Entry 5NZO (X-ray diffraction, 1.29 A resolution); this record covers chains B and A.

== Chain B (and A) ==
Molecule: D-3-phosphoglycerate dehydrogenase
Source organism: Homo sapiens
Notes: EC 1.1.1.95, 1.1.1.399, 1.1.1.37; chain A of this document is another copy of the same molecule, construct and numbering; everything in this record applies to it too
Reference sequence: O43175 (SERA_HUMAN); residue numbers follow UniProt; this construct covers 100-294
Chain sequence (195 residues; each row starts with the number of its first residue):
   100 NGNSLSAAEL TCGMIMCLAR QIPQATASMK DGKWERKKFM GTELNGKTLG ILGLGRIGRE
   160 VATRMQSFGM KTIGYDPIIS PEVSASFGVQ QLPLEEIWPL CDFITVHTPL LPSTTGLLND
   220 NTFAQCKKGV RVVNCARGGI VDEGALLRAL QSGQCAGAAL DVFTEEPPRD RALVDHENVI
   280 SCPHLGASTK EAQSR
Small-molecule neighbours: 2-methyl-5-phenyl-pyrazol-3-amine (9EZ): L151, G152, Y174, D175, P176, T207, P208, L210, T213, L216
UniProt features mapped onto this chain:
  - active site: R236, E265, H283 (Proton donor)
  - binding site (NAD(+)): R155, I156, D175, T207, C234 to R236, D260, H283 to A286
  - natural variant: R135 (R135W: In PHGDHD), G140 (G140R: In NLS1), R163 (R163Q: In NLS1), V261 (V261M: In PHGDHD)

== How chain B and chain A interact ==
Residue-residue contacts - 121 pairs, chain B then chain A:
  L104(B) with E142(A); N144(A)
  S105(B) with R119(A), hydrogen bond (backbone-side chain); E142(A), hydrogen bond
  E108(B) with M115(A); E142(A); L143(A), hydrogen bond (side chain-backbone); N144(A), hydrogen bond (side chain-backbone)
  L109(B) with R119(A); I121(A), hydrophobic
  C111(B) with M115(A); F167(A), hydrophobic
  G112(B) with M115(A); I121(A)
  M115(B) with E108(A); C111(A); G112(A); M115(A), hydrophobic; F167(A), hydrophobic
  C116(B) with C116(A), hydrogen bond
  R119(B) with S105(A), hydrogen bond (side chain-backbone); L109(A); L284(A), hydrogen bond (side chain-backbone); G285(A), hydrogen bond (side chain-backbone); T288(A)
  I121(B) with L109(A), hydrophobic; G112(A); C116(A), hydrophobic
  P122(B) with P122(A), hydrophobic
  A124(B) with S280(A); C281(A), hydrophobic
  T125(B) with I279(A); S280(A), hydrogen bond (side chain-backbone)
  M128(B) with F262(A), hydrophobic; R270(A), hydrogen bond (backbone-side chain); V273(A); S280(A); C281(A); P282(A)
  K129(B) with V273(A), hydrogen bond (side chain-backbone); D274(A), hydrogen bond (side chain-backbone); H275(A), hydrogen bond (side chain-backbone); V278(A)
  G131(B) with R270(A)
  W133(B) with F262(A), hydrophobic; E265(A); P266(A), hydrophobic; P267(A); P282(A), hydrophobic; H283(A)
  E134(B) with P282(A)
  R135(B) with P282(A), hydrogen bond (side chain-backbone); H283(A), hydrogen bond (side chain-backbone); L284(A)
  F138(B) with L284(A), hydrophobic
  M139(B) with S287(A); T288(A); Q292(A)
  G140(B) with S287(A), hydrogen bond (backbone-backbone); T288(A); K289(A), hydrogen bond (backbone-backbone)
  T141(B) with T288(A); K289(A); E290(A)
  E142(B) with L104(A); S105(A), hydrogen bond; E108(A); T288(A); E290(A), hydrogen bond (backbone-side chain)
  L143(B) with E108(A), hydrogen bond (backbone-side chain)
  N144(B) with L104(A); E108(A), hydrogen bond (backbone-side chain)
  K146(B) with E290(A), salt bridge
  R163(B) with S166(A); F167(A)
  S166(B) with R163(A); S166(A), hydrogen bond
  F167(B) with C111(A), hydrophobic; M115(A), hydrophobic; R163(A)
  F262(B) with M128(A), hydrophobic; W133(A), hydrophobic
  E265(B) with W133(A)
  P266(B) with W133(A), hydrophobic
  P267(B) with W133(A)
  R270(B) with M128(A), hydrogen bond (side chain-backbone); G131(A)
  V273(B) with M128(A); K129(A), hydrogen bond (backbone-side chain)
  D274(B) with K129(A)
  H275(B) with K129(A), hydrogen bond (backbone-side chain)
  V278(B) with K129(A)
  I279(B) with T125(A)
  S280(B) with A124(A); T125(A), hydrogen bond (backbone-side chain); M128(A)
  C281(B) with A124(A), hydrophobic
  P282(B) with M128(A); W133(A), hydrophobic; E134(A); R135(A), hydrogen bond (backbone-side chain)
  H283(B) with W133(A); R135(A), hydrogen bond (backbone-side chain)
  L284(B) with R119(A), hydrogen bond (backbone-side chain); R135(A); F138(A), hydrophobic
  G285(B) with R119(A), hydrogen bond (backbone-side chain)
  S287(B) with R135(A); M139(A); G140(A), hydrogen bond (backbone-backbone)
  T288(B) with R119(A); M139(A); G140(A); T141(A); E142(A)
  K289(B) with G140(A), hydrogen bond (backbone-backbone); T141(A)
  E290(B) with T141(A); E142(A), hydrogen bond (side chain-backbone); K146(A), salt bridge
  Q292(B) with M139(A)
Other interface residues (no listed pair), chain B (58 interface residues in all): G101, M113, K132, T162, E276, A286, A291
Other interface residues (no listed pair), chain A (58 interface residues in all): G101, M113, K132, T162, E276, A286, A291

== In short ==
Chain B and chain A each contribute 58 residues to their interface; the contacts include 33 hydrogen bonds and
2 salt bridges. Among the polar pairs are K146(B)-E290(A), S105(B)-R119(A) and S105(B)-E142(A). Ligands of
chain B: 2-methyl-5-phenyl-pyrazol-3-amine.
Both chains are D-3-phosphoglycerate dehydrogenase (Homo sapiens). Entry 5NZO (Crystal structure of human
3-phosphoglycerate dehydrogenase in complex with 1-methyl-3-phenyl-1H-pyrazol-5-amine) was determined by X-ray
diffraction, deposited together with 5OFV, 5OFW, 5NZP, 5NZQ and 5N53.
